Entry 4OB6 (X-ray diffraction, 1.70 A resolution); this record covers chain A.

Chain A:
Molecule: Alpha/beta hydrolase fold-3 domain protein
Notes: EC 3.1.1.-
Reference sequence: L7PYQ2 (L7PYQ2_9PSED); residue numbers follow UniProt; this construct covers 1-316
Amino-acid sequence (341 residues; numbered -14 to 326; the number before each row is that of its first residue; numbers below 1 keep their minus sign (Met-14 is residue -14)):
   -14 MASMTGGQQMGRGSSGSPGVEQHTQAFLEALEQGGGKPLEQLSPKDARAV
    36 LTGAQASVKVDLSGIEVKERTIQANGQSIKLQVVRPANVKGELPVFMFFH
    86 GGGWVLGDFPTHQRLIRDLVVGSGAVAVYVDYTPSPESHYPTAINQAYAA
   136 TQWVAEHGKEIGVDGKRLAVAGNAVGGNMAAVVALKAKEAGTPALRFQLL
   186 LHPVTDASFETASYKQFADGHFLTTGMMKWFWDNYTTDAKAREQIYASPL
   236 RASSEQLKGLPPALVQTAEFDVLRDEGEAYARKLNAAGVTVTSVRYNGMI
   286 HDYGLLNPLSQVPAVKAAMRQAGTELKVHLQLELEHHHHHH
Disordered / not traced: -14 to -1, 319-326
Differences from the reference sequence: expression tag (-14 to 0, 317-326); engineered mutation Ala159 (Ser in L7PYQ2), His187 (Trp in L7PYQ2)
Small-molecule neighbours:
  - S2T ((2S)-(acetyloxy)(2-chlorophenyl)ethanoic acid), molecule 1: Phe12, Leu16, Leu24, Val35, Leu36, Ala39, Gln40, Phe207, Met212, Leu291, Pro293
  - S2T, molecule 2: Leu24, Leu36, Gly86, Gly87, Gly88, Leu91, Asn158, Ala159, Val160, Val189, Phe207, Leu208, Met212, Met213, Phe216, Leu258, His286, Asp287, Leu290
  - S2T, molecule 3: Thr275, Gln296, Pro298, Lys301, Arg305, Val313, His314

In short:
Bound to chain A: 3 copies of compound S2T.
Chain A is Alpha/beta hydrolase fold-3 domain protein; the structure, Complex structure of esterase rPPE
S159A/W187H and substrate (S)-Ac-CPA, was determined by X-ray diffraction (same publication as 4OU4, 4OB7,
4OB8 and 4OU5).
